PDB entry 8W5R | electron microscopy, 3.10 A resolution | chains A and B of the 5 polymer chains in the assembly

# Chain A (and B)
Protein: Minor capsid protein A1
Source organism: Escherichia phage Qbeta
Notes: chain B of this document is another copy of the same molecule, construct and numbering; everything in this record applies to it too
UniProt: Q8LTE1 (A1_BPQBE); residues 0-132 here correspond to UniProt positions 1-133 (UniProt number = residue number + 1)
Amino-acid sequence (133 residues; row label = number of the first residue in the row; numbering starts at 0):
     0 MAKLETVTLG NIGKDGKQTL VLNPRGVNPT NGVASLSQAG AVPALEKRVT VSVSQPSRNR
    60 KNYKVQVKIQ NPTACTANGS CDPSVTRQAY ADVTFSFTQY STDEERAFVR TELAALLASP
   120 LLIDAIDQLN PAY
Unresolved in the structure: 0, 77-78

# Chain A / chain B interface
Pairs across the interface (106):
  Ala1(A) with Asp123(B), hydrogen bond (backbone-side chain); Pro130(B); Tyr132(B), hydrogen bond (backbone-backbone)
  Lys2(A) with Tyr132(B)
  Leu3(A) with Tyr132(B)
  Leu8(A) with Glu111(B)
  Ile11(A) with Phe107(B), hydrophobic; Thr110(B); Ala114(B), hydrophobic
  Gly12(A) with Thr110(B), hydrogen bond (backbone-side chain)
  Lys13(A) with Asp102(B), salt bridge; Glu103(B); Ala106(B)
  Gln17(A) with Phe107(B)
  Leu19(A) with Glu111(B)
  Leu35(A) with Leu120(B), hydrophobic
  Lys46(A) with Phe107(B)
  Val48(A) with Glu111(B)
  Val52(A) with Pro130(B), hydrophobic
  Tyr62(A) with Leu128(B), hydrophobic
  Val64(A) with Ala124(B)
  Val66(A) with Leu121(B), hydrophobic
  Ile68(A) with Leu115(B), hydrophobic
  Thr72(A) with Glu104(B)
  Arg86(A) with Thr97(B); Tyr99(B); Glu104(B), salt bridge
  Ala88(A) with Ser95(B)
  Tyr89(A) with Phe94(B); Ser95(B), hydrogen bond (backbone-backbone)
  Ala90(A) with Thr93(B); Phe94(B), hydrophobic; Val108(B), hydrophobic
  Asp91(A) with Asp91(B); Val92(B); Thr93(B), hydrogen bond (backbone-backbone)
  Val92(A) with Asp91(B); Leu112(B), hydrophobic
  Thr93(A) with Ala90(B); Asp91(B), hydrogen bond (backbone-backbone)
  Phe94(A) with Tyr89(B); Ala90(B), hydrophobic; Ile125(B), hydrophobic
  Ser95(A) with Ala88(B); Tyr89(B), hydrogen bond (backbone-backbone)
  Phe96(A) with Ile125(B), hydrophobic
  Thr97(A) with Arg86(B)
  Tyr99(A) with Arg86(B)
  Ser100(A) with Arg86(B)
  Asp102(A) with Lys13(B), salt bridge; Asp126(B); Gln127(B), hydrogen bond
  Glu103(A) with Lys13(B), salt bridge
  Glu104(A) with Arg86(B), salt bridge
  Arg105(A) with Ile125(B), hydrogen bond (side chain-backbone); Asp126(B), hydrogen bond (side chain-backbone); Leu128(B)
  Ala106(A) with Lys13(B); Asp126(B), hydrogen bond (backbone-side chain)
  Phe107(A) with Ile11(B), hydrophobic; Gln17(B); Leu19(B), hydrophobic; Asn70(B)
  Val108(A) with Asn70(B); Ala90(B), hydrophobic
  Arg109(A) with Leu116(B), hydrogen bond (side chain-backbone); Ile122(B); Ile125(B); Asp126(B), salt bridge
  Thr110(A) with Asn10(B); Ile11(B); Gly12(B)
  Glu111(A) with Ile11(B); Leu19(B); Ile68(B); Asn70(B)
  Leu112(A) with Val92(B), hydrophobic
  Ala113(A) with Leu116(B), hydrophobic
  Leu115(A) with Leu8(B), hydrophobic; Val48(B), hydrophobic; Ile68(B), hydrophobic
  Leu116(A) with Arg109(B), hydrogen bond (backbone-side chain); Ala113(B), hydrophobic
  Leu120(A) with Leu35(B), hydrophobic
  Leu121(A) with Val66(B), hydrophobic
  Ile122(A) with Arg109(B)
  Asp123(A) with Ala1(B), hydrogen bond (side chain-backbone)
  Ala124(A) with Val52(B); Val64(B)
  Ile125(A) with Val64(B), hydrophobic; Phe94(B), hydrophobic; Arg105(B)
  Asp126(A) with Asp102(B); Arg105(B), hydrogen bond (backbone-side chain); Ala106(B); Arg109(B), salt bridge
  Leu128(A) with Gln54(B); Tyr62(B), hydrophobic; Val64(B), hydrophobic; Phe96(B), hydrophobic
  Pro130(A) with Ala1(B)
  Ala131(A) with Ala1(B); Leu3(B), hydrophobic; Val26(B)
  Tyr132(A) with Ala1(B), hydrogen bond (backbone-backbone); Lys2(B)
Interface residues without a listed pair, chain A (66 interface residues in all): Val6, Val26, Ala33, Val50, Asn70, Gln87, Thr101, Ala114, Gln127, Asn129
Interface residues without a listed pair, chain B (67 interface residues in all): Ala33, Lys46, Val50, Thr72, Gln87, Ser100, Ser118, Asn129, Ala131

# Overview
66 residues of chain A and 67 residues of chain B are in contact; the contacts include 16 hydrogen bonds and 7
salt bridges. Polar contacts include Lys13(A)-Asp102(B), Arg86(A)-Glu104(B) and Glu103(A)-Lys13(B).
Chain A and chain B are both Minor capsid protein A1 (Escherichia phage Qbeta); the structure, Cryo-EM
structure of Qb-Ab53, was determined by electron microscopy (same publication as 8W5D, 8W5E, 8W5F, 8W5G, 8W5L,
8W5M and 8 further entries).
